PDB entry 8FOJ | electron microscopy, 4.80 A resolution (low resolution: residue-level contacts below are approximate; hydrogen-bond / salt-bridge calls are withheld) | chains 1 and C of the 6 polymer chains in the assembly

Chain 1:
Protein: DNA polymerase
Organism: Saccharomyces cerevisiae
UniProt: A0A8H4BVQ7 (A0A8H4BVQ7_YEASX); residue numbers follow UniProt; this construct covers 1-1468
Chain sequence (1468 residues; row label = number of the first residue in the row):
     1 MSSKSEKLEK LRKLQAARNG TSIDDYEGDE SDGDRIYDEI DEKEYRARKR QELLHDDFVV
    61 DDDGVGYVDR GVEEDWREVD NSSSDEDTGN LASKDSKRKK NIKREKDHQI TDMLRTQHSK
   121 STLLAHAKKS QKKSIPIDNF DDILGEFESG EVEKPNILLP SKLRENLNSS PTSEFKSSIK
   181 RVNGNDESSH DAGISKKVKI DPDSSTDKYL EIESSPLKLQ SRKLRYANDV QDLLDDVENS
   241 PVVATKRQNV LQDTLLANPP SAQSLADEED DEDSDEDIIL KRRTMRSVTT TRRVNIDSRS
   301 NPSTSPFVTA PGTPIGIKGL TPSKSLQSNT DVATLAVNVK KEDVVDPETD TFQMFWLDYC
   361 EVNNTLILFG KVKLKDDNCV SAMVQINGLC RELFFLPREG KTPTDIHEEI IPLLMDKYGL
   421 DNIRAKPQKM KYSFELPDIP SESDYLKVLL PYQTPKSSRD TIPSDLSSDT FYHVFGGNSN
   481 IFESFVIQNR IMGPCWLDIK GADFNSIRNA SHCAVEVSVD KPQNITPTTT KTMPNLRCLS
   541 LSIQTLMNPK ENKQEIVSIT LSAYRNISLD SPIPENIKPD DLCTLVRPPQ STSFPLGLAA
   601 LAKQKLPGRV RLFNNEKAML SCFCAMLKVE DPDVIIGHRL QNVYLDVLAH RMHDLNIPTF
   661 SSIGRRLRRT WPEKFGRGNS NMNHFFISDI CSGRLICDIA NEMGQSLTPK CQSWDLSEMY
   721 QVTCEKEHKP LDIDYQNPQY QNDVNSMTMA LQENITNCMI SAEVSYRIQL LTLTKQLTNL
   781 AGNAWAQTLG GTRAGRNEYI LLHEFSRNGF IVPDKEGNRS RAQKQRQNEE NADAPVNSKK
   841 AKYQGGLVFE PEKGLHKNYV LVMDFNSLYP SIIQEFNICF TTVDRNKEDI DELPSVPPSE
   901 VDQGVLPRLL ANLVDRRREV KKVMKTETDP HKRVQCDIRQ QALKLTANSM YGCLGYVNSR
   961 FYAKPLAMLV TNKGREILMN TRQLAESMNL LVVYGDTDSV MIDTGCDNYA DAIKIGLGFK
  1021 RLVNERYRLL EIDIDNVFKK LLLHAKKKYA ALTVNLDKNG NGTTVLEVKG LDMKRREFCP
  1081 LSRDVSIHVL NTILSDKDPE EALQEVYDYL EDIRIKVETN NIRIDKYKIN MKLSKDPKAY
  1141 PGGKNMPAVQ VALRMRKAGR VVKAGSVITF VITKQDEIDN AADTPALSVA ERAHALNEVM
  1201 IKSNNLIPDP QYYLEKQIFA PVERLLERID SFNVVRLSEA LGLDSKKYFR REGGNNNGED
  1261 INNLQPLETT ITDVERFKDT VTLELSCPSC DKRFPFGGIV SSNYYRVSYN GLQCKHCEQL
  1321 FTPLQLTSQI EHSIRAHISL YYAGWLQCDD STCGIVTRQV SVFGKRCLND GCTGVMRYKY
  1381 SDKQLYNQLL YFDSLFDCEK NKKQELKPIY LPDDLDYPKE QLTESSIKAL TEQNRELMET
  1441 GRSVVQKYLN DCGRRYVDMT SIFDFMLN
Disordered / not traced: 1-350, 373-378, 502-509, 567-575, 592-608, 676-680, 816-847, 898-902, 957-958, 1056-1062, 1094-1099, 1175-1186, 1243-1272, 1419-1420, 1453-1468

Chain C:
Protein: DNA polymerase alpha subunit B
Organism: Saccharomyces cerevisiae
UniProt: A0A8H4F983 (A0A8H4F983_YEASX); residues 1-705 here = UniProt positions 1-705
Chain sequence (705 residues; numbered 1 to 705; the number before each row is that of its first residue):
     1 MSGSIDVITH FGPDADKPEI ITALENLTKL HALSVEDLYI KWEQFSNQRR QTHTDLTSKN
    61 IDEFKQFLQL QMEKRANQIS SSSKVNTSTK KPVIKKSLNS SPLFGLSIPK TPTLKKRKLH
   121 GPFSLSDSKQ TYNVGSEAET NEKGNSSLKL EFTPGMAEDA VGDSAPLSHA KSSDAKTPGS
   181 STFQTPTTNT PTTSRQNVPA GEILDSLNPE NIEISSGNPN VGLLSTEEPS YNQVKVEPFY
   241 DAKKYKFRTM RQNLQEASDV LDDQIESFTK IIQNHYKLSP NDFADPTIQS QSEIYAVGRI
   301 VPDSPTYDKF LNPESLSLET SRMGGVGRRV RLDLSQVNEL SFFLGQIVAF KGKNANGDYF
   361 TVNSILPLPY PNSPVSTSQE LQEFQANLEG SSLKVIVTCG PYFANDNFSL ELLQEFIDSI
   421 NNEVKPHVLI MFGPFIDITH PLIASGKLPN FPQFKTQPKT LDELFLKLFT PILKTISPHI
   481 QTVLIPSTKD AISNHAAYPQ ASLIRKALQL PKRNFKCMAN PSSFQINEIY FGCSNVDTFK
   541 DLKEVIKGGT TSSRYRLDRV SEHILQQRRY YPIFPGSIRT RIKPKDVSTK KETNDMESKE
   601 EKVYEHISGA DLDVSYLGLT EFVGGFSPDI MIIPSELQHF ARVVQNVVVI NPGRFIRATG
   661 NRGSYAQITV QCPDLEDGKL TLVEGEEPVY LHNVWKRARV DLIAS
Disordered / not traced: 1-247, 581-605, 674-680

Interface between chain 1 and chain C:
Contacting residue pairs (61; chain 1 residue first):
  Ser1286(1) - Ser445(C)
  Pro1288(1) - Lys447(C)
  Pro1323(1) - Lys459(C)
  Leu1324(1) - Pro458(C)
  Leu1324(1) - Lys459(C)
  Leu1324(1) - Leu464(C)
  Gln1325(1) - Gly446(C)
  Gln1325(1) - Leu448(C)
  Thr1327(1) - Lys459(C)
  Thr1327(1) - Thr460(C)
  Ser1328(1) - Ile443(C)
  Glu1331(1) - Ile438(C)
  Glu1331(1) - Leu461(C)
  His1332(1) - Ile438(C)
  His1332(1) - Ala444(C)
  Arg1335(1) - Ile438(C)
  Ser1339(1) - Ser608(C)
  Ser1339(1) - Asp611(C)
  Tyr1341(1) - Met250(C)
  Tyr1341(1) - Arg251(C)
  Tyr1341(1) - Gln252(C)
  Tyr1342(1) - Met250(C)
  Tyr1342(1) - Arg251(C)
  Tyr1342(1) - Ala496(C)
  Tyr1342(1) - Ala497(C)
  Gly1344(1) - Gln252(C)
  Trp1345(1) - His606(C)
  Leu1346(1) - Leu254(C)
  Ile1355(1) - Pro305(C)
  Thr1357(1) - Pro305(C)
  Gln1359(1) - Val301(C)
  Gln1359(1) - Pro575(C)
  Val1360(1) - Leu254(C)
  Ser1361(1) - Ser258(C)
  Ser1361(1) - Glu319(C)
  Val1362(1) - Ser258(C)
  Val1362(1) - Leu261(C)
  Val1362(1) - Asp262(C)
  Val1362(1) - Glu319(C)
  Val1362(1) - Thr320(C)
  Phe1363(1) - Arg322(C)
  Gly1364(1) - Leu254(C)
  Gly1364(1) - Ser258(C)
  Arg1366(1) - Val326(C)
  Arg1366(1) - Gly327(C)
  Met1376(1) - Leu254(C)
  Tyr1378(1) - Gln252(C)
  Tyr1378(1) - Asn253(C)
  Tyr1378(1) - Leu254(C)
  Tyr1380(1) - Gln252(C)
  Ser1381(1) - Gln252(C)
  Glu1436(1) - Lys459(C)
  Thr1440(1) - Lys459(C)
  Val1444(1) - Thr460(C)
  Lys1447(1) - Asn494(C)
  Tyr1448(1) - Ala491(C)
  Tyr1448(1) - Ser493(C)
  Asp1451(1) - Thr249(C)
  Asp1451(1) - Met250(C)
  Cys1452(1) - Thr249(C)
  Cys1452(1) - Met250(C)
Interface residues without a listed pair, chain 1 (44 interface residues in all): Cys1287, Thr1322, Gln1329, Arg1358, Lys1365, Leu1368, Arg1377, Asp1382
Interface residues without a listed pair, chain C (51 interface residues in all): Gln255, Ala257, Ile265, Pro302, Ser321, Arg328, Leu344, Pro449, Gln457, Phe574, Ile607, Gly609, Leu612, Asp613

Overview:
Chain 1 and chain C form an interface of 44 and 51 residues respectively.
Chain 1 is DNA polymerase and chain C is DNA polymerase alpha subunit B, both from Saccharomyces cerevisiae;
the structure, Cryo-EM structure of S. cerevisiae DNA polymerase alpha-primase complex in the post RNA handoff
state, was determined by electron microscopy together with 8FOC, 8FOD, 8FOE, 8FOH and 8FOK from the same
study.
